1RAI - chains C and D of the 4 polymer chains in the assembly; structure by X-ray diffraction, 2.50 A resolution.

[Chain C]
Protein: Aspartate carbamoyltransferase catalytic chain
From: Escherichia coli
Notes: EC 2.1.3.2
UniProtKB: P0A786 (PYRB_ECOLI); residues 1-310 here correspond to UniProt positions 2-311 (UniProt number = residue number + 1)
Amino-acid sequence (310 residues; each row starts with the number of its first residue):
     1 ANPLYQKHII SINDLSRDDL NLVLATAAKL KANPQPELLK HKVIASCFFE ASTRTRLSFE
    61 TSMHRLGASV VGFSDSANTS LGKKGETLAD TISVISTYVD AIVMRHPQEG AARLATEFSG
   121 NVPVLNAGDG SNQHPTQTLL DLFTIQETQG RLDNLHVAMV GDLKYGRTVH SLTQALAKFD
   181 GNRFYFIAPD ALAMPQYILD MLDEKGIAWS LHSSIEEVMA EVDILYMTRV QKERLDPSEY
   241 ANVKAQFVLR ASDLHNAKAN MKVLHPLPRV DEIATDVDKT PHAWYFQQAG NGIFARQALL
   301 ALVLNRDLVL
UniProt features mapped onto this chain:
  - binding site (carbamoyl phosphate): R54, T55, R105, H134, Q137, L267, P268
  - binding site (L-aspartate): K84, R167, R229

[Chain D]
Protein: Aspartate carbamoyltransferase regulatory chain
From: Escherichia coli
UniProtKB: P0A7F3 (PYRI_ECOLI); residues 1-153 here = UniProt positions 1-153
Amino-acid sequence (153 residues; row label = number of the first residue in the row):
     1 MTHDNKLQVE AIKRGTVIDH IPAQIGFKLL SLFKLTETDQ RITIGLNLPS GEMGRKDLIK
    61 IENTFLSEDQ VDQLALYAPQ ATVNRIDNYE VVGKSRPSLP ERIDNVLVCP NSNCISHAEP
   121 VSSSFAVRKR ANDIALKCKY CEKEFSHNVV LAN
Unresolved in the structure: 1-7
UniProt features mapped onto this chain:
  - binding site (Zn(2+)): C109, C114, C138, C141
Ion coordination: Zn2+: C109, C114, C138, C141
Small-molecule neighbours: CTP (cytidine-5'-triphosphate): E10, A11, I12, V17, D19, E52, K60, T82, N84, I86, Y89, E90, V91, K94

[Interface between chain C and chain D]
Residue-residue contacts - 31 pairs, chain C then chain D:
  S11(C) - E142(D)  hydrogen bond
  T87(C) - E119(D)
  L88(C) - E119(D)  hydrogen bond (backbone-side chain)
  A89(C) - E119(D)  hydrogen bond (backbone-side chain)
  A89(C) - P120(D)  hydrophobic
  P107(C) - N113(D)  hydrogen bond (backbone-side chain)
  Q108(C) - N113(D)  hydrogen bond (side chain-backbone)
  Q108(C) - I115(D)
  E109(C) - N111(D)  hydrogen bond
  E109(C) - N113(D)  hydrogen bond
  E109(C) - C114(D)
  E109(C) - I115(D)  hydrogen bond (backbone-backbone)
  G110(C) - I115(D)
  G110(C) - Y140(D)
  G110(C) - C141(D)
  A111(C) - I115(D)
  R113(C) - K139(D)
  R113(C) - Y140(D)
  R113(C) - E142(D)  salt bridge
  L114(C) - V121(D)  hydrophobic
  L114(C) - Y140(D)  hydrophobic
  E117(C) - V121(D)
  E117(C) - K139(D)  salt bridge
  E117(C) - Y140(D)  hydrogen bond
  S131(C) - K143(D)  hydrogen bond (backbone-side chain)
  N132(C) - Y140(D)  hydrogen bond (side chain-backbone)
  N132(C) - C141(D)  hydrogen bond (side chain-backbone)
  N132(C) - E142(D)
  Q133(C) - E142(D)
  E204(C) - R128(D)  salt bridge
  E204(C) - R130(D)  salt bridge
Interface residues without a listed pair, chain C (18 interface residues in all): N13, H106

[Overview]
The interface between chain C and chain D involves 18 residues on one side and 14 on the other; the contacts
include 12 hydrogen bonds and 4 salt bridges. Polar contacts include R113(C)-E142(D), E117(C)-K139(D) and
E204(C)-R128(D). Bound to chain D: CTP.
Here chain C is Aspartate carbamoyltransferase catalytic chain and chain D is Aspartate carbamoyltransferase
regulatory chain, both from Escherichia coli. Entry 1RAI (Crystal structure of ctp-ligated T state aspartate
transcarbamoylase at 2.5 angstroms resolution: implications for atcase mutants ...) was determined by X-ray
diffraction (same publication as 1RAA, 1RAB, 1RAC, 1RAD, 1RAE, 1RAF, 1RAG and 1RAH).
